Entry 8IQX (X-ray diffraction, 2.50 A resolution); this record covers chains A and B of the 4 polymer chains in the assembly.

Chain A (and B):
Name: Ferritin
Source organism: Asterias forbesi
Notes: chain B of this document is another copy of the same molecule, construct and numbering; everything in this record applies to it too
UniProtKB: O02384 (O02384_ASTFO); numbering as in UniProt (aligned over 1-171)
Chain sequence (171 residues; numbered 1 to 171; the number before each row is that of its first residue):
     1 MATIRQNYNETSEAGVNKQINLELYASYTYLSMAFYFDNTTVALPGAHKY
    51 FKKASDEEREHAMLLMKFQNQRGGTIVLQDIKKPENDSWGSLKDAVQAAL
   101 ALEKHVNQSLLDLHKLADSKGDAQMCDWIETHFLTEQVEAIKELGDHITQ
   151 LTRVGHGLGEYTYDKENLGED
Unresolved in the structure: 1-2, 170-171
Construct notes: engineered mutation His156 (Pro in O02384)
Reported in the primary citation:
  - contacts within the chain: Lys93-Asp94

Chain A / chain B interface:
Contacting residue pairs (50; chain A residue first):
  Ile4(A) - Thr40(B)
  Leu24(A) - Tyr28(B)  hydrophobic
  Tyr28(A) - Leu24(B)  hydrophobic
  Tyr28(A) - Leu78(B)
  Tyr28(A) - Gln79(B)  hydrogen bond (side chain-backbone)
  Tyr28(A) - Ile81(B)
  Leu31(A) - Met63(B)  hydrophobic
  Ser32(A) - Leu78(B)
  Phe35(A) - Met63(B)
  Phe35(A) - Met66(B)  hydrophobic
  Phe35(A) - Lys67(B)
  Phe35(A) - Asn70(B)  hydrogen bond (backbone-side chain)
  Phe35(A) - Ile76(B)  hydrophobic
  Asp38(A) - Asn70(B)  hydrogen bond
  Asn39(A) - Asn70(B)
  Asn39(A) - Gly74(B)
  Thr40(A) - Ile4(B)
  Lys52(A) - Met63(B)
  Ser55(A) - Arg59(B)  hydrogen bond
  Asp56(A) - Arg59(B)  salt bridge
  Arg59(A) - Ser55(B)  hydrogen bond
  Arg59(A) - Asp56(B)  salt bridge
  Arg59(A) - Arg59(B)
  Met63(A) - Leu31(B)  hydrophobic
  Met63(A) - Phe35(B)
  Met63(A) - Lys52(B)
  Met66(A) - Leu31(B)  hydrophobic
  Met66(A) - Phe35(B)  hydrophobic
  Lys67(A) - Phe35(B)
  Asn70(A) - Phe35(B)  hydrogen bond (side chain-backbone)
  Asn70(A) - Asp38(B)  hydrogen bond
  Asn70(A) - Asn39(B)
  Gly74(A) - Asn39(B)
  Ile76(A) - Phe35(B)  hydrophobic
  Leu78(A) - Tyr28(B)
  Leu78(A) - Ser32(B)
  Leu78(A) - Lys83(B)
  Leu78(A) - Pro84(B)  hydrophobic
  Gln79(A) - Tyr28(B)  hydrogen bond (backbone-side chain)
  Gln79(A) - Lys83(B)
  Asp80(A) - Ile81(B)
  Asp80(A) - Lys82(B)
  Asp80(A) - Lys83(B)  hydrogen bond (side chain-backbone)
  Ile81(A) - Tyr28(B)  hydrophobic
  Ile81(A) - Asp80(B)
  Ile81(A) - Ile81(B)  hydrogen bond (backbone-backbone)
  Lys82(A) - Asp80(B)  salt bridge
  Lys83(A) - Leu78(B)
  Lys83(A) - Gln79(B)
  Lys83(A) - Asp80(B)  hydrogen bond (backbone-side chain)
Also at the interface, not in a pair above, chain A (28 interface residues in all): Asn21, Ser27, Pro84
Also at the interface, not in a pair above, chain B (28 interface residues in all): Asn21, Ser27

Overview:
Chain A and chain B each contribute 28 residues to their interface; the contacts include 11 hydrogen bonds and
3 salt bridges. Among the polar pairs are Asp56(A)-Arg59(B), Lys82(A)-Asp80(B) and Tyr28(A)-Gln79(B). The
paper reports contacts within the chain involving Lys93(A) and Asp94(A).
Chain A and chain B are both Ferritin (Asterias forbesi); the structure, ferritin mutant-P156H, was determined
by X-ray diffraction together with 8IQV, 8IQW, 8IQY, 8IQZ and 8IR0 from the same study.
